PDB entry 8W4P | electron microscopy, 3.48 A resolution | chains p and 4 of the 3 polymer chains in the assembly

[Chain p]
Molecule: FCPII-I, Fucoxanthin chlorophyll a/c binding protein
From: Stephanocyclus meneghinianus
Chain sequence (214 residues; numbered 35 to 248; the number before each row is that of its first residue):
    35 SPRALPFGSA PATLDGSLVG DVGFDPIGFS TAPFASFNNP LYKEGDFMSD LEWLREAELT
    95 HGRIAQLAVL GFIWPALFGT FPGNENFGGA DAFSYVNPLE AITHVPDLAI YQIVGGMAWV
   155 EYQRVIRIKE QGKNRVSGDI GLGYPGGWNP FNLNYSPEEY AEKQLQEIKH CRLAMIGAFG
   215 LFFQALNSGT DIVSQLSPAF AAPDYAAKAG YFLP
Small-molecule neighbours:
  - Fucoxanthin (A86; (3S,3'S,5R,5'R,6S,6'R,8'R)-3,5'-dihydroxy-8-oxo-6',7'-didehydro-5,5',6,6',7,8-hexahydro-5,6-epoxy-beta,beta-caroten-3'- yl acetate): Q100, V103, L176, G177, N183, P184, H204, L207, A208, G211, G214, L215, Q218, I226, L230
  - chlorophyll a (CLA), molecule 1: P36, R37, L39, P40, V56, F58
  - chlorophyll a (CLA), molecule 2: T47, L48, L52, G54, D55, V56, G57, F58, S64, L85, L88, R89, A91, E92, H95, R206, M209, I210
  - chlorophyll a (CLA), molecule 3: W87, E90, A91, T94, H95, M151, A152, E155
  - chlorophyll a (CLA), molecule 4: R97, S171, D173, I174, L176, Y194, K197, Q198, Q200, E201, H204
  - chlorophyll a (CLA), molecule 5: I98, L101, A102, L104, G105, W108, P109, F115, P116, G117, D125, A126, Y129, A135, V139
  - chlorophyll a (CLA), molecule 6: Q200, K203, H204, L207
  - chlorophyll a (CLA), molecule 7: Q200, H204, L207
  - chlorophyll a (CLA), molecule 8: I210, F213, G214, F217, Q218, N221, Q229
  - Diadinoxanthin (DD6; (3S,3'R,5R,6S,7cis)-7',8'-didehydro-5,6-dihydro-5,6-epoxy-beta,beta-carotene-3,3'-diol): F58, D59, P60, I61, G62, A99, A102, G105, F106, P132, I136, M209, I210, A212

[Chain 4]
Molecule: FCPII-K, Fucoxanthin chlorophyll a/c binding protein
From: Stephanocyclus meneghinianus
Chain sequence (153 residues; row label = number of the first residue in the row; X marks 153 residues of unknown identity (built as UNK)):
     8 XXXXXXXXXX XXXXXXXXXX XXXXXXXXXX XXXXXXXXXX XXXXXXXXXX XXXXXXXXXX
    68 XXXXXXXXXX XXXXXXXXXX XXXXXXXXXX XXXXXXXXXX XXXXXXXXXX XXXXXXXXXX
   128 XXXXXXXXXX XXXXXXXXXX XXXXXXXXXX XXX
Small-molecule neighbours:
  - Fucoxanthin (A86; (3S,3'S,5R,5'R,6S,6'R,8'R)-3,5'-dihydroxy-8-oxo-6',7'-didehydro-5,5',6,6',7,8-hexahydro-5,6-epoxy-beta,beta-caroten-3'- yl acetate), molecule 1: UNK_17, UNK_18, UNK_39, UNK_42, UNK_46, UNK_49, UNK_75, UNK_76, UNK_77, UNK_148
  - Fucoxanthin (A86), molecule 2: UNK_41, UNK_42, UNK_62, UNK_63, UNK_98, UNK_103
  - Fucoxanthin (A86), molecule 3: UNK_44, UNK_47, UNK_143, UNK_146, UNK_147, UNK_150
  - chlorophyll a (CLA), molecule 1: UNK_11, UNK_12, UNK_138, UNK_139, UNK_142
  - chlorophyll a (CLA), molecule 2: UNK_14, UNK_15, UNK_29, UNK_32, UNK_33, UNK_35, UNK_36, UNK_145, UNK_148
  - chlorophyll a (CLA), molecule 3: UNK_35, UNK_42, UNK_92, UNK_95, UNK_96, UNK_99
  - chlorophyll a (CLA), molecule 4: UNK_41, UNK_115, UNK_116, UNK_117, UNK_136, UNK_137, UNK_140
  - chlorophyll a (CLA), molecule 5: UNK_42, UNK_45, UNK_46, UNK_48, UNK_49, UNK_52, UNK_57, UNK_58, UNK_59, UNK_60
  - chlorophyll a (CLA), molecule 6: UNK_63, UNK_64, UNK_84, UNK_86, UNK_87, UNK_90, UNK_91, UNK_94
  - chlorophyll a (CLA), molecule 7: UNK_79, UNK_80, UNK_81, UNK_82, UNK_83, UNK_88

[How chain p and chain 4 interact]
Chains p and 4 do not touch in the deposited assembly.

[Summary]
Chain p and chain 4 make no direct contact in this assembly. Bound to chain p: 8 copies of chlorophyll a,
Fucoxanthin and Diadinoxanthin. Chain 4 binds 3 copies of Fucoxanthin and 7 copies of chlorophyll a.
Here chain p is FCPII-I, Fucoxanthin chlorophyll a/c binding protein and chain 4 is FCPII-K, Fucoxanthin
chlorophyll a/c binding protein, both from Stephanocyclus meneghinianus. Entry 8W4P (Structure of
PSII-FCPII-I/J/K complex in the PSII-FCPII supercomplex from Cyclotella meneghiniana) was determined by
electron microscopy (same publication as 8J7Z and 8W4O).
